6OY7 - chains C and F of the 9 polymer chains in the assembly; structure by X-ray diffraction, 3.04 A resolution.

# Chain C
Protein: DNA-directed RNA polymerase subunit beta
Organism: Thermus thermophilus
Notes: EC 2.7.7.6
Reference sequence: Q8RQE9 (RPOB_THET8); residue numbers follow UniProt; this construct covers 1-1119
Amino-acid sequence (1119 residues; numbered 1 to 1119; the number before each row is that of its first residue):
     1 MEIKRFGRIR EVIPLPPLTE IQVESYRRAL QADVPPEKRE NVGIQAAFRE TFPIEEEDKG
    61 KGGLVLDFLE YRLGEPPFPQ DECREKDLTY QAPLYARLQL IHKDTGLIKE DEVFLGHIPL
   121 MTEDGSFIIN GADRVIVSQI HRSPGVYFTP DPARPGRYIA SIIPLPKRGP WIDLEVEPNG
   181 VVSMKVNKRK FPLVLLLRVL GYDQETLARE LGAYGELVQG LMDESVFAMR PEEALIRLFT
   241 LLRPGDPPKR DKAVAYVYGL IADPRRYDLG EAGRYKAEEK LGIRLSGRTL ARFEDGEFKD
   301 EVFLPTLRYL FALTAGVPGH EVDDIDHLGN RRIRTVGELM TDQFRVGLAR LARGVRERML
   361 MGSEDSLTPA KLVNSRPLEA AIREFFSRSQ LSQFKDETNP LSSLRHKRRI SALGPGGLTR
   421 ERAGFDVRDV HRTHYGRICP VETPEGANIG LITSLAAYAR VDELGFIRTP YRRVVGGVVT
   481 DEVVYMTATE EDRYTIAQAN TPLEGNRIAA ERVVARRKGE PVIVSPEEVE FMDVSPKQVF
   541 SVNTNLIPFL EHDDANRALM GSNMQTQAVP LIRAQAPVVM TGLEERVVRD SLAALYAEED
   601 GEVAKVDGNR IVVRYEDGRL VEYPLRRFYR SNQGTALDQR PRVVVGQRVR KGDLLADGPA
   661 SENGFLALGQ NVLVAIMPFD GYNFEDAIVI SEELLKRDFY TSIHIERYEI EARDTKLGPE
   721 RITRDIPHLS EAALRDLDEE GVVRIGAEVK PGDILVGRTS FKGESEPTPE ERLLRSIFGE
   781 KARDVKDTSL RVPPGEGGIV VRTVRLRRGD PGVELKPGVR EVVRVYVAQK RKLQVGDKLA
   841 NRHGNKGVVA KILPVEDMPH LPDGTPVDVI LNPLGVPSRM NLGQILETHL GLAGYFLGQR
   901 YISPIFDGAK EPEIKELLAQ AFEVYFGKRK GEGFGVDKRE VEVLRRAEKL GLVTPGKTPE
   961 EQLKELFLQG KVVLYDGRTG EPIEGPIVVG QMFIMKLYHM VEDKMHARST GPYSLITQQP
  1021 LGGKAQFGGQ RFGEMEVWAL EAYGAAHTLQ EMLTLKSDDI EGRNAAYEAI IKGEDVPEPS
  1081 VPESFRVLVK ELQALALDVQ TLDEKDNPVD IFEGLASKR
Unresolved in the structure: 57-63, 1119

# Chain F
Protein: RNA polymerase sigma factor SigA
Organism: Thermus thermophilus
Reference sequence: Q72L95 (SIGA_THET2); numbering as in UniProt (aligned over 1-423)
Amino-acid sequence (423 residues; row label = number of the first residue in the row):
     1 MKKSKRKNAQ AQEAQETEVL VQEEAEELPE FPEGEPDPDL EDPDLTLEDD LLDLPEEGEG
    61 LDLEEEEEDL PIPKISTSDP VRQYLHEIGQ VPLLTLEEEV ELARKVEEGM EAIKKLSEIT
   121 GLDPDLIREV VRAKILGSAR VRHIPGLKET LDPKTVEEID QKLKSLPKEH KRYLHIAREG
   181 EAARQHLIEA NLRLVVSIAK KYTGRGLSFL DLIQEGNQGL IRAVEKFEYK RRFKFSTYAT
   241 WWIRQAINRA IADQARTIRI PVHMVETINK LSRTARQLQQ ELGREPTYEE IAEAMGPGWD
   301 AKRVEETLKI AQEPVSLETP IGDEKDSFYG DFIPDEHLPS PVDAATQSLL SEELEKALSK
   361 LSEREAMVLK LRKGLIDGRE HTLEEVGAFF GVTRERIRQI ENKALRKLKY HESRTRKLRD
   421 FLD
Unresolved in the structure: 1-77
Sequence notes: conflict T46 (Ala in Q72L95)
Curated features (UniProtKB/Swiss-Prot):
  - DNA-binding region: L383 to N402 (H-T-H motif)
  - region: S78 to I113 (Sigma-70 factor domain-1)
  - motif: D211 to Q214 (Interaction with polymerase core subunit RpoC)

# How chain C and chain F interact
Residue-residue contacts (68; chain C residue first):
  V113(C) - Q280(F)
  F114(C) - Q279(F)
  F114(C) - Q280(F)
  F114(C) - G283(F)
  F114(C) - R284(F)
  H117(C) - G283(F)
  R243(C) - R82(F)
  P244(C) - R82(F)  hydrogen bond (backbone-side chain)
  R353(C) - K201(F)
  R353(C) - T203(F)
  E357(C) - K201(F)
  M361(C) - K201(F)
  A370(C) - Q280(F)  hydrogen bond (backbone-side chain)
  V373(C) - Q280(F)
  N374(C) - R276(F)  hydrogen bond
  S375(C) - Q279(F)  hydrogen bond
  R376(C) - Q279(F)  hydrogen bond
  R376(C) - E285(F)  salt bridge
  E379(C) - Q279(F)  hydrogen bond
  R713(C) - K309(F)
  H728(C) - L422(F)
  H728(C) - D423(F)
  P769(C) - G374(F)
  P769(C) - E380(F)
  E770(C) - Q347(F)  hydrogen bond
  E770(C) - L350(F)
  E770(C) - S351(F)  hydrogen bond
  E770(C) - L375(F)
  R772(C) - K373(F)
  R772(C) - E380(F)  salt bridge
  L773(C) - K373(F)
  L774(C) - L350(F)  hydrophobic
  L774(C) - L418(F)  hydrophobic
  L774(C) - F421(F)  hydrophobic
  R775(C) - L422(F)  hydrogen bond (side chain-backbone)
  S776(C) - K373(F)
  S776(C) - L405(F)
  I777(C) - K409(F)
  F778(C) - E412(F)
  F778(C) - R419(F)
  R808(C) - E305(F)  salt bridge
  E814(C) - T287(F)
  E814(C) - Y288(F)  hydrogen bond (side chain-backbone)
  E814(C) - E289(F)
  L815(C) - Y288(F)  hydrogen bond (backbone-side chain)
  K816(C) - Y288(F)
  P817(C) - Y288(F)
  P817(C) - E305(F)
  G818(C) - E305(F)  hydrogen bond (backbone-side chain)
  Y1013(C) - I333(F)
  Y1013(C) - P334(F)
  Y1013(C) - D335(F)  hydrogen bond (backbone-backbone)
  Y1013(C) - P341(F)
  L1015(C) - I333(F)  hydrophobic
  L1015(C) - D335(F)
  Q1018(C) - D335(F)  hydrogen bond
  Q1018(C) - L338(F)
  L1021(C) - D331(F)
  L1021(C) - P334(F)  hydrophobic
  Q1026(C) - F332(F)
  I1060(C) - L338(F)  hydrophobic
  N1064(C) - S340(F)
  N1064(C) - P341(F)
  N1064(C) - A344(F)
  Y1067(C) - P341(F)  hydrophobic
  Y1067(C) - V342(F)
  Y1067(C) - A345(F)  hydrophobic
  E1068(C) - S348(F)  hydrogen bond
Also at the interface, not in a pair above, chain C (52 interface residues in all): P93, Y95, G245, D246, E780, V819, T1010, P1012, S1014, R1063, I1071, K1072
Also at the interface, not in a pair above, chain F (52 interface residues in all): P286, L308, Q312, G330, P339, L349, E352, L354, I376, G378, L408

# In short
The chain C/chain F interface involves 52 residues from each chain, with 15 hydrogen bonds and 3 salt bridges.
Polar pairs include R376(C)-E285(F), R772(C)-E380(F) and R808(C)-E305(F).
Here chain C is DNA-directed RNA polymerase subunit beta and chain F is RNA polymerase sigma factor SigA, both
from Thermus thermophilus. Entry 6OY7 (X-ray crystal structure of a bacterial reiterative transcription
complex of pyrG promoter at 7 min) was determined by X-ray diffraction, deposited together with 6OVR, 6OVY,
6OW3, 6OY5, 6OY6, 6P70 and 6P71.
